Entry 8WMN (electron microscopy, 2.82 A resolution); this record covers chains B and N of the 8 polymer chains in the assembly.

== Chain B ==
Molecule: deadCbCas9
Notes: engineered mutation(s): D9A, H837A
Sequence (1442 residues; each row starts with the number of its first residue):
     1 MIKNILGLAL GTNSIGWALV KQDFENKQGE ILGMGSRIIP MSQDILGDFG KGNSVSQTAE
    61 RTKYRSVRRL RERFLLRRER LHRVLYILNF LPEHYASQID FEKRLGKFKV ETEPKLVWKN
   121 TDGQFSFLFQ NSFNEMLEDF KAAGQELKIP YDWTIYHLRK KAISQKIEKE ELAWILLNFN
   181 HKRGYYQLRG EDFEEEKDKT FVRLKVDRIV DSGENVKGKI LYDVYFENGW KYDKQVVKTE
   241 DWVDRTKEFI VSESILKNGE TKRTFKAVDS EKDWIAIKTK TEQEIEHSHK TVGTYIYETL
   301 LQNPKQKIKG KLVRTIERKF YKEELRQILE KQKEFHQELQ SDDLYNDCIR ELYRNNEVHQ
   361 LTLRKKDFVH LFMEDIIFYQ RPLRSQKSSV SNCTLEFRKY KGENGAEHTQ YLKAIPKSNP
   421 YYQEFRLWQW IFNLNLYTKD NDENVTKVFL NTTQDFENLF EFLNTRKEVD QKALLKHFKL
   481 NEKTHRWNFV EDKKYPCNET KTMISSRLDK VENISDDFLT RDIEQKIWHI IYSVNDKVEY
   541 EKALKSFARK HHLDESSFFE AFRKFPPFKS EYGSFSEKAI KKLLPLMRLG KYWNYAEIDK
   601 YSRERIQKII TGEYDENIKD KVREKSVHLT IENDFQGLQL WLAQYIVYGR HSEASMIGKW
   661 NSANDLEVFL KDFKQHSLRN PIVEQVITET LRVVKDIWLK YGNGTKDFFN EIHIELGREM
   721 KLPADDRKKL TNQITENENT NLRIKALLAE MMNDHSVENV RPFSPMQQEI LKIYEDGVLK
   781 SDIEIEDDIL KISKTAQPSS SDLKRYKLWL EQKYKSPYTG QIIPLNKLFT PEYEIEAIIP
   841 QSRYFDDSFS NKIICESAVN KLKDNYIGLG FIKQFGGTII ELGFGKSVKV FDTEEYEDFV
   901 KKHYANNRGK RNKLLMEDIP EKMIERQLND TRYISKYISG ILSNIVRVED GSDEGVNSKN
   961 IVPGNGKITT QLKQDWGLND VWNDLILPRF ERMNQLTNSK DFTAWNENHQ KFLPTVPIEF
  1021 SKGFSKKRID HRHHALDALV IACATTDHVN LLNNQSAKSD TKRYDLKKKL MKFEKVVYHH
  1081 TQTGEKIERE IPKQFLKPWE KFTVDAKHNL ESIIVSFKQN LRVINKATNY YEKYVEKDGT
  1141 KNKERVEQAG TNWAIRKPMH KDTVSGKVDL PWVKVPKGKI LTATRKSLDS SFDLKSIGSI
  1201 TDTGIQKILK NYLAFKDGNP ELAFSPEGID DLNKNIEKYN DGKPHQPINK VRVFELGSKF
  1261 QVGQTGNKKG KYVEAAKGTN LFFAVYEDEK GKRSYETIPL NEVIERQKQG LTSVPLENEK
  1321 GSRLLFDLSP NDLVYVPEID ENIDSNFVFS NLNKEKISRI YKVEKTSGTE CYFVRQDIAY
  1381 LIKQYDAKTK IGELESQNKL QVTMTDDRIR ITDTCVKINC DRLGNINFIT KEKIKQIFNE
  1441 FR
Unresolved in the structure: 718-929, 1074-1091

== Chain N ==
Molecule: 62-nt DNA strand
Sequence (62 nucleotides; row label = number of the first residue in the row):
     1 GAGAATGTCG GGGAGCCGAG ACAAAACGAC GCGTCGTTTT GTCTCGGCTC CCCGACATTC
    61 TC
Unresolved in the structure: 1-18

== How chain B and chain N interact ==
Pairs across the interface (49; chain B residue first):
  Tyr185(B) with DG47(N), sugar contact
  Gln187(B) with DG47(N), hydrogen bond to the base; DC48(N), sugar contact
  Arg189(B) with DT49(N), hydrogen bond to the phosphate; DC50(N), salt bridge to the phosphate
  Trp274(B) with DG47(N), sugar contact
  Leu383(B) with DT49(N), sugar contact
  Gln386(B) with DC50(N), base contact; DC51(N), sugar contact
  Lys387(B) with DC51(N), phosphate contact
  Ser389(B) with DC51(N), sugar contact; DC52(N), sugar contact
  Val390(B) with DC51(N), phosphate contact; DC52(N), phosphate contact
  Ser391(B) with DC52(N), hydrogen bond to the phosphate; DC53(N), phosphate contact
  Asn433(B) with DT59(N), base contact; DC60(N), hydrogen bond to the sugar
  Asn435(B) with DC60(N), phosphate contact
  Asn488(B) with DT59(N), hydrogen bond to the phosphate; DC60(N), hydrogen bond to the phosphate
  Phe489(B) with DT59(N), sugar contact
  Ser570(B) with DC50(N), sugar contact; DC51(N), hydrogen bond to the phosphate
  Tyr572(B) with DC51(N), phosphate contact
  Lys621(B) with DC62(N), phosphate contact
  Lys625(B) with DC62(N), phosphate contact
  Gln639(B) with DT61(N), sugar contact
  Trp641(B) with DC62(N), sugar contact
  Lys936(B) with DA55(N), salt bridge to the phosphate
  Lys1161(B) with DC43(N), phosphate contact
  Asp1162(B) with DC43(N), hydrogen bond to the phosphate
  Thr1163(B) with DC43(N), hydrogen bond to the phosphate
  Lys1174(B) with DC32(N), phosphate contact
  Pro1176(B) with DG33(N), phosphate contact
  Lys1177(B) with DG33(N), phosphate contact
  Lys1186(B) with DT42(N), salt bridge to the phosphate
  Tyr1385(B) with DT38(N), hydrogen bond to the phosphate; DT39(N), hydrogen bond to the phosphate
  Ala1387(B) with DT39(N), phosphate contact
  Lys1390(B) with DT38(N), phosphate contact; DT39(N), salt bridge to the phosphate
  Glu1395(B) with DT37(N), phosphate contact; DT38(N), phosphate contact
  Ser1396(B) with DT38(N), hydrogen bond to the phosphate; DT39(N), base contact
  Gln1397(B) with DT38(N), base contact; DT39(N), hydrogen bond to the base
  Arg1410(B) with DG36(N), salt bridge to the phosphate
Also at the interface, not in a pair above, chain B (42 interface residues in all): Val490, Tyr495, Arg679, Tyr933, Tyr1372, Gln1401, Arg1408
Also at the interface, not in a pair above, chain N (23 interface residues in all): DG46, DG54, DT58

== Overview ==
The interface between chain B and chain N involves 42 residues on one side and 23 on the other; the contacts
include 13 hydrogen bonds and 5 salt bridges. Among the polar pairs are Gln187(B)-DG47(N), Gln1397(B)-DT39(N)
and Asn433(B)-DC60(N).
Chain B is deadCbCas9 and chain N is a 62-nt DNA strand; the structure, Structure of CbCas9-PcrIIC1 complex
bound to 62-bp DNA substrate (symmetric 20-nt complementary), was determined by electron microscopy (same
publication as 8IYQ, 8WMH, 8WMM and 8WR4).
